9C1J - chains F and H of the 43 polymer chains in the assembly; structure by electron microscopy, 2.72 A resolution.

# Chain F (and H)
Molecule: Intermediate capsid protein VP6
Organism: Simian rotavirus A strain RRV
Notes: chain H of this document is another copy of the same molecule, construct and numbering; everything in this record applies to it too
UniProtKB: B2BN53 (VP6_ROTRH); residue numbers follow UniProt; this construct covers 1-397
Sequence (397 residues; each row starts with the number of its first residue):
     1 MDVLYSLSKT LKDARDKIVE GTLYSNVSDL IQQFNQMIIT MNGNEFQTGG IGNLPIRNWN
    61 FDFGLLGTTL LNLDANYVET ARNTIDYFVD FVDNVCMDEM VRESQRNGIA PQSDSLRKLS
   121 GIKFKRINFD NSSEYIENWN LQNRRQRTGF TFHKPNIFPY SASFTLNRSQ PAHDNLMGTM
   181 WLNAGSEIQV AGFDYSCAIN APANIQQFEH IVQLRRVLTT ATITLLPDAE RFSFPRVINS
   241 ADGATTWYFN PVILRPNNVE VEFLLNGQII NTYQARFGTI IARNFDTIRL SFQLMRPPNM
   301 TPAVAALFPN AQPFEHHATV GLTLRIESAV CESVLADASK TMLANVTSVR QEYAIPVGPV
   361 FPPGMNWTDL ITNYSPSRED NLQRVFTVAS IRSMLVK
Disordered / not traced: 397
Modified positions: M1 (N-formylmethionine; FME)
Metal / ion sites: Zn2+ site 1: H153 (shared with 1 residue of chain G; H153(H) of chain H); Zn2+ site 2 near H173 (its only coordinating residue here)

# Interface between chain F and chain H
Contacting residue pairs (89):
  K12(F) - S132(H)
  R15(F) - E137(H)  salt bridge
  R15(F) - L141(H)
  D16(F) - D130(H)
  D16(F) - N131(H)  hydrogen bond (backbone-backbone)
  D16(F) - S132(H)
  K17(F) - D130(H)
  V19(F) - N128(H)
  V19(F) - F129(H)  hydrophobic
  V19(F) - N131(H)
  E20(F) - K125(H)
  E20(F) - N128(H)
  G21(F) - K125(H)
  G21(F) - R126(H)
  T22(F) - N128(H)  hydrogen bond (side chain-backbone)
  T22(F) - F129(H)
  L23(F) - Q32(H)
  L23(F) - Q36(H)
  S25(F) - D29(H)
  N26(F) - D29(H)
  N26(F) - Q33(H)  hydrogen bond
  N26(F) - F129(H)
  N72(F) - Q36(H)  hydrogen bond
  N72(F) - R126(H)
  R82(F) - R144(H)
  D86(F) - R144(H)  salt bridge
  D86(F) - Q146(H)
  H153(F) - H153(H)  hydrogen bond
  K154(F) - E327(H)  salt bridge
  N156(F) - T279(H)  hydrogen bond
  Y160(F) - L226(H)  hydrophobic
  Y160(F) - P227(H)
  Y160(F) - F277(H)
  P171(F) - T301(H)
  A172(F) - T301(H)
  L182(F) - L226(H)  hydrophobic
  Q189(F) - E230(H)
  E230(F) - E230(H)
  R231(F) - L226(H)
  R231(F) - P227(H)
  R231(F) - D228(H)  salt bridge
  R231(F) - E230(H)
  F234(F) - S233(H)
  F234(F) - I253(H)  hydrophobic
  P235(F) - P251(H)
  P235(F) - V252(H)
  P235(F) - I253(H)  hydrogen bond (backbone-backbone)
  R236(F) - D228(H)  salt bridge
  R236(F) - I253(H)
  V237(F) - V252(H)  hydrophobic
  V237(F) - I253(H)  hydrogen bond (backbone-backbone)
  V237(F) - L254(H)  hydrophobic
  V237(F) - V304(H)  hydrophobic
  V237(F) - F308(H)  hydrophobic
  N239(F) - R255(H)  hydrogen bond
  A244(F) - N299(H)  hydrogen bond (backbone-side chain)
  T245(F) - N299(H)
  T245(F) - M300(H)
  T245(F) - T301(H)
  T246(F) - P297(H)
  T246(F) - N299(H)  hydrogen bond (side chain-backbone)
  T246(F) - M300(H)
  T246(F) - T301(H)  hydrogen bond (backbone-side chain)
  T246(F) - V304(H)
  W247(F) - T301(H)
  W247(F) - V304(H)
  Y248(F) - V252(H)  hydrophobic
  Y248(F) - A303(H)  hydrophobic
  Y248(F) - V304(H)
  Y248(F) - L307(H)  hydrophobic
  A338(F) - H153(H)  hydrogen bond (backbone-side chain)
  A338(F) - E327(H)
  A338(F) - S328(H)
  S339(F) - S328(H)
  T341(F) - T151(H)
  T341(F) - S328(H)
  A344(F) - T220(H)
  A344(F) - T222(H)
  A344(F) - I281(H)  hydrophobic
  N345(F) - T220(H)
  T347(F) - I281(H)
  S348(F) - T220(H)
  S348(F) - I281(H)
  S348(F) - R283(H)
  Q351(F) - N271(H)  hydrogen bond
  Q351(F) - Y273(H)  hydrogen bond
  Q351(F) - R283(H)
  E352(F) - R283(H)
  N366(F) - R276(H)
Other interface residues (no listed pair), chain F (53 interface residues in all): D29, H173, A184, K340, L343, G364, W367, T368, M394
Other interface residues (no listed pair), chain H (50 interface residues in all): A221, G278, P302, H316

# Overview
53 residues of chain F and 50 residues of chain H are in contact, with 15 hydrogen bonds and 5 salt bridges.
Polar contacts include R15(F)-E137(H), D86(F)-R144(H) and K154(F)-E327(H).
Chain F and chain H are both Intermediate capsid protein VP6 (Simian rotavirus A strain RRV); the structure,
Rhesus rotavirus (reversed structure at 2.72 Angstrom resolution), was determined by electron microscopy.
